PDB entry 8TH8 | electron microscopy, 7.40 A resolution (low resolution: residue-level contacts below are approximate; hydrogen-bond / salt-bridge calls are withheld) | chains A and B of the 18 polymer chains in the assembly

[Chain A]
Molecule: Dynein regulatory complex protein 1/2 N-terminal domain-containing protein
Organism: Tetrahymena thermophila
UniProtKB: Q229S1 (Q229S1_TETTS); residues 1-826 here = UniProt positions 1-826
Chain sequence (826 residues; row label = number of the first residue in the row):
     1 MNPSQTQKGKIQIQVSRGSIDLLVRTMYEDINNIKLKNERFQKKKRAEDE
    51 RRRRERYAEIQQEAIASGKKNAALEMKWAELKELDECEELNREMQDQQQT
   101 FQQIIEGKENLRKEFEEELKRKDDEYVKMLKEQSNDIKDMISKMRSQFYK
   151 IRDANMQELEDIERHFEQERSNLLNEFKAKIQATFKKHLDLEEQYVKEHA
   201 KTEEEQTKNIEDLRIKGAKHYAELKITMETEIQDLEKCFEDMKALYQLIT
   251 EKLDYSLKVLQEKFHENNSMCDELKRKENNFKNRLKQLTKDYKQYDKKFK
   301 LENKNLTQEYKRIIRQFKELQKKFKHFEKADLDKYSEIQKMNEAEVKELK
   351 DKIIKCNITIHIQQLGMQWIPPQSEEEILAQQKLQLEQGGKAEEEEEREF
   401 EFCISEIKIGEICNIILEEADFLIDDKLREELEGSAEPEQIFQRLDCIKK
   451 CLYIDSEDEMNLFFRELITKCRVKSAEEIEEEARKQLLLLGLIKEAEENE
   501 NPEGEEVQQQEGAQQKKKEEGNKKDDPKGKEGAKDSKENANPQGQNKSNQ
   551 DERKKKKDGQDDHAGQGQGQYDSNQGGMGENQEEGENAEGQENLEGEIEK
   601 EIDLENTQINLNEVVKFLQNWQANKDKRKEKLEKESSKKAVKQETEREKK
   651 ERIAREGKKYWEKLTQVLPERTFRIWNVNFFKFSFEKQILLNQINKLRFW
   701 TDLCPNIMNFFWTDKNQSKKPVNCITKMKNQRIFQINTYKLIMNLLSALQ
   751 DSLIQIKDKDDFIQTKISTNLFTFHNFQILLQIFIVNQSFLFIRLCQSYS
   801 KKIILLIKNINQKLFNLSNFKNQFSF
Unresolved in the structure: 291-826

[Chain B]
Molecule: Coiled-coil protein, putative
Organism: Tetrahymena thermophila
UniProtKB: Q24DJ0 (Q24DJ0_TETTS); residue numbers follow UniProt; this construct covers 1-506
Chain sequence (506 residues; each row starts with the number of its first residue):
     1 MALLGKTLKGRSTRPGGIPQKRNIKWRQLAKNQEEFDQLKQLAKMKREGL
    51 KARIKDEQKVVTFNKKKLITYWRKIMRIAKTEQLKNEIDIYSQNNQRELD
   101 SKEAFIQMLDKNLDEAEDQFQIALRNHLIHIENLMQLQEARMRGLAEEFN
   151 RDVNILETEFDLEREEMVKTHKTQLKELEDMIETVKEEDKKKTEEAQNEF
   201 SQFKEETKNKNLEETNVMKIILETKQTKYYTELEQMNSKFQSDTSNKVKD
   251 HQFYHAHNKNRKQEIDRYLRTISSKKAKIDLMKLKILQHCKEFNARNSAL
   301 KKEKENISRNYHELKLKMQKFREEESRRLKELSNNSRNAVLKLREYCALG
   351 EKILKTAELCRRLETEKEKVLPFYESSVDEDQIPEQLKNEFEHLKKEDAE
   401 EYAYLNNFYKRYNKVLLDKLAIEKQKENLQRDNQLLKSLLKQYLDGISLN
   451 DDVLKNENNPLLVVNHKFNLGKMPVEKIENKTVIEGVFEVRNTSHQLQGQ
   501 RAPPFQ
Unresolved in the structure: 277-506

[Interface between chain A and chain B]
Pairs across the interface (132):
  Gln5(A) with Arg164(B)
  Thr6(A) with Arg164(B)
  Lys8(A) with Glu157(B); Arg164(B)
  Gly9(A) with Glu157(B)
  Gln12(A) with Val153(B); Glu157(B)
  Ser16(A) with Phe149(B); Asn150(B); Val153(B)
  Ile20(A) with Asn150(B)
  Met27(A) with Gln138(B)
  Ile34(A) with His127(B)
  Lys35(A) with Leu128(B)
  Asn38(A) with Leu124(B); Leu128(B)
  Phe41(A) with Leu124(B)
  Gln42(A) with Arg125(B)
  Arg54(A) with Gln107(B); Lys111(B); Asp114(B)
  Tyr57(A) with Asp110(B)
  Gln61(A) with Glu103(B)
  Glu75(A) with Ser92(B)
  Ala79(A) with Lys85(B)
  Asp85(A) with Arg77(B); Thr81(B)
  Leu90(A) with Leu84(B)
  Met94(A) with Leu84(B)
  Gln98(A) with Tyr91(B)
  Phe101(A) with Asn95(B)
  Ile105(A) with Leu99(B)
  Lys108(A) with Leu99(B); Lys102(B); Glu103(B); Ile106(B)
  Arg112(A) with Lys102(B); Ile106(B); Leu109(B)
  Lys122(A) with Leu113(B); Phe120(B)
  Tyr126(A) with Phe120(B); Ala123(B)
  Met129(A) with Leu124(B)
  Gln133(A) with His127(B)
  Asp136(A) with His127(B)
  Ile137(A) with Ile131(B); Leu134(B)
  Met140(A) with Ile131(B); Leu134(B)
  Ile141(A) with Leu134(B)
  Met144(A) with Gln138(B); Arg141(B)
  Arg145(A) with Arg141(B)
  Gln147(A) with Met142(B)
  Phe148(A) with Arg141(B); Met142(B); Leu145(B)
  Ile151(A) with Met142(B)
  Glu158(A) with Phe149(B)
  Ile162(A) with Leu156(B)
  Phe166(A) with Leu156(B); Glu157(B); Phe160(B)
  Glu169(A) with Arg164(B)
  Arg170(A) with Phe160(B); Glu163(B); Arg164(B)
  Phe177(A) with Met167(B); His171(B)
  His188(A) with Ile182(B); Val185(B); Lys186(B)
  Leu191(A) with Val185(B); Lys186(B)
  Glu192(A) with Val185(B)
  Tyr195(A) with Val185(B); Lys186(B); Asp189(B)
  Glu198(A) with Thr193(B)
  His199(A) with Lys192(B)
  Gln206(A) with Phe200(B)
  Asn209(A) with Phe200(B); Lys204(B)
  Leu213(A) with Lys204(B); Thr207(B)
  Gly217(A) with Asn211(B)
  Tyr221(A) with Met218(B)
  Leu224(A) with Thr215(B); Lys219(B)
  Lys225(A) with Met218(B)
  Met228(A) with Leu222(B); Gln226(B)
  Glu231(A) with Gln226(B)
  Ile232(A) with Gln226(B)
  Leu235(A) with Tyr229(B)
  Phe239(A) with Glu232(B); Leu233(B)
  Met242(A) with Glu232(B); Leu233(B); Met236(B)
  Lys243(A) with Glu232(B); Met236(B)
  Tyr246(A) with Met236(B); Lys239(B); Phe240(B)
  Ile249(A) with Phe240(B)
  Thr250(A) with Phe240(B); Lys247(B)
  Leu253(A) with Thr244(B)
  Leu257(A) with Asp250(B); Tyr254(B)
  Leu260(A) with Tyr254(B); His255(B); Asn258(B)
  Gln261(A) with Tyr254(B)
  Lys263(A) with Asn258(B)
  Phe264(A) with His257(B); Asn258(B); Arg261(B)
  Asn267(A) with Ile265(B)
  Met270(A) with Ile265(B)
  Leu274(A) with Ile265(B); Leu269(B); Ile272(B)
  Lys275(A) with Tyr268(B)
  Glu278(A) with Tyr268(B); Thr271(B)
  Phe281(A) with Lys276(B)
  Lys282(A) with Thr271(B); Lys275(B)
  Leu285(A) with Lys275(B)
Interface residues without a listed pair, chain A (101 interface residues in all): Leu23, Ile31, Asn32, Lys82, Glu86, Glu118, Leu119, Arg152, Asn155, Leu159, Glu163, Leu173, Ile181, Ile210, His220, Asp254, Asn268, Cys271, Lys277
Interface residues without a listed pair, chain B (86 interface residues in all): Ile88, Phe105, Gln119, His130, Met135, Asp152, Asp161, Leu178, Lys190, Asp243, His251

[Overview]
101 residues of chain A and 86 residues of chain B are in contact.
Chain A is Dynein regulatory complex protein 1/2 N-terminal domain-containing protein and chain B is
Coiled-coil protein, putative, both from Tetrahymena thermophila; the structure, Linker domain of Nexin-dynein
regulatory complex from Tetrahymena thermophila, was determined by electron microscopy (same publication as
8TID and 8TEK).
